Entry 7NJU (electron microscopy, 3.74 A resolution); this record covers chains a and d of the 12 polymer chains in the assembly.

Chain a:
Name: ATP synthase subunit a
From: Mycolicibacterium smegmatis (strain ATCC 700084 / mc(2)155)
Reference sequence: A0R206 (A0R206_MYCS2); residue numbers follow UniProt; this construct covers 1-252
Sequence (252 residues; numbered 1 to 252; the number before each row is that of its first residue):
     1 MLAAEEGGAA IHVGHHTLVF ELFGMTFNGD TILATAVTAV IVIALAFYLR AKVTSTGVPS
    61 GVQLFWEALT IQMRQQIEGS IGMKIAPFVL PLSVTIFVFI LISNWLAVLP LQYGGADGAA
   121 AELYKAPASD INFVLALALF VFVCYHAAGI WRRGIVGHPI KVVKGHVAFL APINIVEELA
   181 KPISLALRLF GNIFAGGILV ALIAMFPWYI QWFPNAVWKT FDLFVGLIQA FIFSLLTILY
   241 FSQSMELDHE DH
Unresolved in the structure: 1-9, 248-252
From the paper describing this entry:
  - catalytic residues: His12, His15, His16, Asp30, Asn104, Gln112, Asp117, Glu122, Lys125, His146, Arg153, Lys161, His166, Asn174, Glu177, Glu178, Lys181, Ser184, Lys219, Asp222, Gln229, Tyr240 (proposed by the authors, not directly observed)

Chain d:
Name: ATP synthase subunit b-delta
From: Mycolicibacterium smegmatis (strain ATCC 700084 / mc(2)155)
Reference sequence: A0R203 (ATPFD_MYCS2); residue numbers follow UniProt; this construct covers 1-445
Sequence (445 residues; each row starts with the number of its first residue):
     1 MSIFIGQLIG FAVIAFIIVK WVVPPVRTLM RNQQEAVRAA LAESAEAAKK LADADAMHAK
    61 ALADAKAESE KVTEEAKQDS ERIAAQLSEQ AGSEAERIKA QGAQQIQLMR QQLIRQLRTG
   121 LGAEAVNKAA EIVRAHVADP QAQSATVDRF LSELEQMAPS SVVIDTAATS RLRAASRQSL
   181 AALVEKFDSV AGGLDADGLT NLADELASVA KLLLSETALN KHLAEPTDDS APKVRLLERL
   241 LSDKVSATTL DLLRTAVSNR WSTESNLIDA VEHTARLALL KRAEIAGEVD EVEEQLFRFG
   301 RVLDAEPRLS ALLSDYTTPA EGRVALLDKA LTGRPGVNQT AAALLSQTVG LLRGERADEA
   361 VIDLAELAVS RRGEVVAHVS AAAELSDAQR TRLTEVLSRI YGRPVSVQLH VDPELLGGLS
   421 ITVGDEVIDG SIASRLAAAQ TGLPD
Unresolved in the structure: 62-445

Chain a / chain d interface:
Residue-residue contacts (30; chain a residue first):
  Thr56(a) - Leu41(d)
  Val58(a) - Arg38(d)
  Pro59(a) - Gln34(d)  hydrogen bond (backbone-side chain)
  Pro59(a) - Val37(d)
  Leu64(a) - Gln33(d)
  Leu64(a) - Gln34(d)
  Glu67(a) - Gln33(d)  hydrogen bond
  Val108(a) - Phe11(d)
  Pro110(a) - Gln7(d)
  Pro110(a) - Phe11(d)  hydrophobic
  Leu111(a) - Gln7(d)
  Gln112(a) - Phe4(d)
  Gln112(a) - Gln7(d)  hydrogen bond (backbone-side chain)
  Tyr113(a) - Ile3(d)
  Gly114(a) - Ile3(d)
  Ala120(a) - Ile3(d)  hydrophobic
  Ala204(a) - Ile3(d)
  Trp208(a) - Ser2(d)
  Trp208(a) - Gly6(d)
  Gln211(a) - Ile3(d)  hydrogen bond (side chain-backbone)
  Gln211(a) - Gly6(d)
  Gln211(a) - Gln7(d)
  Trp212(a) - Gly6(d)
  Trp212(a) - Ile9(d)  hydrophobic
  Trp212(a) - Gly10(d)
  Ala216(a) - Gly10(d)
  Ala216(a) - Val13(d)  hydrophobic
  Ala216(a) - Ile14(d)
  Lys219(a) - Ile14(d)
  Thr220(a) - Ile14(d)
Interface residues without a listed pair, chain a (24 interface residues in all): Ser60, Gly61, Leu109, Asn215, Leu223
Interface residues without a listed pair, chain d (19 interface residues in all): Ile5, Leu8, Ile18, Met30

Overview:
24 residues of chain a face 19 of chain d across their interface; the contacts include 4 hydrogen bonds. Polar
contacts include Pro59(a)-Gln34(d), Glu67(a)-Gln33(d) and Gln112(a)-Gln7(d). The paper reports catalytic
residues His12(a), His15(a) and His16(a) among others.
Chain a is ATP synthase subunit a and chain d is ATP synthase subunit b-delta, both from Mycolicibacterium
smegmatis (strain ATCC 700084 / mc(2)155); the structure, Mycobacterium smegmatis ATP synthase Fo combined
class 1, was determined by electron microscopy, deposited together with 7NJK, 7NJL, 7NJM, 7NJN, 7NJO, 7NJP and
20 further entries.
